PDB entry 1T3Q | X-ray diffraction, 1.80 A resolution | chains A and C of the 6 polymer chains in the assembly

Chain A:
Molecule: quinoline 2-oxidoreductase small subunit
Organism: Pseudomonas putida
Notes: EC 1.3.99.17
Reference sequence: P72223 (P72223_PSEPU); numbering as in UniProt (aligned over 1-168)
Sequence (168 residues; numbered 1 to 168; the number before each row is that of its first residue):
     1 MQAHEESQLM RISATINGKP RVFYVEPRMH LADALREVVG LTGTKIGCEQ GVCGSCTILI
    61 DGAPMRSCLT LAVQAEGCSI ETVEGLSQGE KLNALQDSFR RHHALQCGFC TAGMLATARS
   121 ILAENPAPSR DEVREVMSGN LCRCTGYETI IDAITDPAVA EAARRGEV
Not modelled in the structure: 1-6
Bound ions: 2Fe-2S cluster Fe site 1: C48, C53, C56, C68; 2Fe-2S cluster Fe site 2: C107, C110, C142, C144
Small-molecule neighbours:
  - FAD (flavin-adenine dinucleotide): Q50, G51, V52, L69
  - 2Fe-2S cluster (FES), molecule 1: K45, I46, G47, C48, E49, G51, V52, C53, G54, S55, C56, R66, C68
  - 2Fe-2S cluster (FES), molecule 2: L105, Q106, C107, G108, F109, C110, C142, R143, C144, T145
  - pterin cytosine dinucleotide (MCN): Q106, C107, C144

Chain C:
Molecule: quinoline 2-oxidoreductase medium subunit
Organism: Pseudomonas putida
Notes: EC 1.3.99.17
Reference sequence: P72222 (P72222_PSEPU); residue numbers follow UniProt; this construct covers 1-288
Sequence (288 residues; row label = number of the first residue in the row):
     1 MKFPAFSYRA PASLQEVIQV LADDPDARII AGGQSLLPLL AFRLVYPSCL VDLRNVSELF
    61 EISQSAGILS VGAMVTHFRN KTDPTVAKCV PILPKVLAHV AHQAVRNRGT LGGSLAHADA
   121 GAEMPFLMAT LGATMYIASS AGVRSVSATD FMKGHYFTDL EAGEVLVRVE IPIPALHWEF
   181 DEYARRKGDY ALVMAAAGLS MQGGRCVAAR IALGAVEERA HQAIRANDFL VGKVIDESTA
   241 ATAAELATEG LEPRSDIHGS RDLRLSLAKA ITQRVILKAA QGAMYAGA
Not modelled in the structure: 286-288
Small-molecule neighbours: FAD (flavin-adenine dinucleotide): R28, I29, I30, A31, G32, G33, Q34, S35, L36, L53, A73, H77, H99, V100, A101, V105, R108, G109, T110, G112, G113, S114, A116, H117, A122, E123, L160, E164, V165, L166, G188, D189, Y190
From the paper describing this entry:
  - binding site for flavin-adenine dinucleotide: Y190

How chain A and chain C interact:
Residue-residue contacts (51):
  M10(A) with Y8(C), hydrophobic
  P27(A) with F6(C); Y8(C), hydrophobic
  R28(A) with F3(C), hydrogen bond (side chain-backbone); P4(C); A5(C); F6(C); R43(C)
  H30(A) with F3(C)
  D33(A) with K2(C), salt bridge
  C48(A) with M1(C)
  E49(A) with M1(C); K2(C), salt bridge; A41(C)
  Q50(A) with M1(C); P38(C), hydrogen bond (side chain-backbone); A41(C); F42(C)
  A63(A) with N107(C)
  P64(A) with Q103(C); A104(C); N107(C)
  M65(A) with N107(C); R108(C), hydrogen bond
  R66(A) with A104(C)
  C68(A) with F3(C)
  L69(A) with G32(C); Q34(C), hydrogen bond (backbone-side chain); L37(C); P38(C), hydrophobic; R108(C)
  T70(A) with L37(C); R108(C), hydrogen bond
  L71(A) with F3(C), hydrophobic; F6(C), hydrophobic; Y8(C), hydrophobic; I30(C), hydrophobic; L37(C), hydrophobic
  V73(A) with Y8(C), hydrophobic
  Q74(A) with Y8(C); I30(C); A31(C); D52(C), hydrogen bond; R54(C); R108(C), hydrogen bond
  E76(A) with R54(C), hydrogen bond (backbone-side chain)
  T117(A) with Q103(C)
  S120(A) with Q103(C)
  V136(A) with Q103(C)
  S138(A) with H102(C), hydrogen bond
  G139(A) with H102(C)
Also at the interface, not in a pair above, chain A (25 interface residues in all): G51
Also at the interface, not in a pair above, chain C (27 interface residues in all): S7, G33, L50, V105

Overview:
25 residues of chain A and 27 residues of chain C are in contact; the contacts include 9 hydrogen bonds and 2
salt bridges. Polar pairs include D33(A)-K2(C), E49(A)-K2(C) and R28(A)-F3(C). Flavin-adenine dinucleotide is
bound between chain A and chain C. From the paper: a binding site for flavin-adenine dinucleotide at Y190(C).
Here chain A is quinoline 2-oxidoreductase small subunit and chain C is quinoline 2-oxidoreductase medium
subunit, both from Pseudomonas putida. Entry 1T3Q (Crystal structure of quinoline 2-Oxidoreductase from
Pseudomonas Putida 86) was determined by X-ray diffraction.
